6VM1 - chains B and d of the 26 polymer chains in the assembly; structure by electron microscopy, 7.90 A resolution (low resolution: residue-level contacts below are approximate; hydrogen-bond / salt-bridge calls are withheld).

Chain B:
Name: ATP synthase subunit alpha, chloroplastic
Organism: Spinacia oleracea
Notes: EC 7.1.2.2
Reference sequence: P06450 (ATPA_SPIOL); residues 1-507 here = UniProt positions 1-507
Sequence (507 residues; numbered 1 to 507; the number before each row is that of its first residue):
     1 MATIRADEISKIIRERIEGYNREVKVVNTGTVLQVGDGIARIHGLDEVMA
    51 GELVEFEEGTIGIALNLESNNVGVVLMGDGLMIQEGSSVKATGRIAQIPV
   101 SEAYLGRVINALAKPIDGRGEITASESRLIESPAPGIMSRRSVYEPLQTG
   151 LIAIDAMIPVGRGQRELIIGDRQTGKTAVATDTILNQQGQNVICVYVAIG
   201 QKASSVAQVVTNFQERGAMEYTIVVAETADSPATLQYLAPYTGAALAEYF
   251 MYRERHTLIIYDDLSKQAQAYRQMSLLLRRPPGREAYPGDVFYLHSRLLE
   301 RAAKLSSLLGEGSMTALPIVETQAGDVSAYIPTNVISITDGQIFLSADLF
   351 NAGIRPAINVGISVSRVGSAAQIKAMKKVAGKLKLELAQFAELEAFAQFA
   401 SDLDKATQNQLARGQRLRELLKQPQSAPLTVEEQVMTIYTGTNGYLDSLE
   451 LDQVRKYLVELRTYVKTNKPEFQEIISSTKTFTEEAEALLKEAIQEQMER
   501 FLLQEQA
Not modelled in the structure: 1-6, 505-507
UniProt features mapped onto this chain:
  - binding site (ATP): Gly-170 to Thr-177
  - site: Ser-363 (Required for activity)

Chain d:
Name: ATP synthase delta chain, chloroplastic
Organism: Spinacia oleracea
Reference sequence: P11402 (ATPD_SPIOL); residue numbers follow UniProt; this construct covers 1-257
Sequence (257 residues; row label = number of the first residue in the row):
     1 MAALQNPVALQSRTTTAVAALSTSSTTSTPKPFSLSFSSSTATFNPLRLK
    51 ILTASKLTAKPRGGALGTRMVDSTASRYASALADVADVTGTLEATNSDVE
   101 KLIRIFSEEPVYYFFANPVISIDNKRSVLDEIITTSGLQPHTANFINILI
   151 DSERINLVKEILNEFEDVFNKITGTEVAVVTSVVKLENDHLAQIAKGVQK
   201 ITGAKNVRIKTVIDPSLVAGFTIRYGNEGSKLVDMSVKKQLEEIAAQLEM
   251 DDVTLAV
Not modelled in the structure: 1-72, 250-257

How chain B and chain d interact:
Contacting residue pairs (9):
  Glu-8(B) / Arg-77(d)
  Ser-10(B) / Ala-81(d)
  Ser-10(B) / Asp-84(d)
  Ile-13(B) / Ala-81(d)
  Arg-16(B) / Ile-148(d)
  Ile-17(B) / Asn-144(d)
  Ile-17(B) / Ile-148(d)
  Tyr-20(B) / Asn-144(d)
  Tyr-20(B) / Asn-147(d)

Summary:
Chain B and chain d each contribute 6 residues to their interface. From UniProt: 8 ATP-binding residues on
chain B.
Chain B is ATP synthase subunit alpha, chloroplastic and chain d is ATP synthase delta chain, chloroplastic,
both from Spinacia oleracea; the structure, Chloroplast ATP synthase (C3, CF1FO), was determined by electron
microscopy, deposited together with 6VM4, 6VMB, 6VMD, 6VMG, 6VOF, 6VOG and 8 further entries.
